6VP9 - chains A and C of the 3 polymer chains in the assembly; structure by electron microscopy, 3.46 A resolution.

== Chain A ==
Protein: N-alpha-acetyltransferase 20
Source organism: Homo sapiens
Notes: EC 2.3.1.254
Reference sequence: P61599 (NAA20_HUMAN); residues 1-163 here = UniProt positions 1-163
Amino-acid sequence (163 residues; row label = number of the first residue in the row):
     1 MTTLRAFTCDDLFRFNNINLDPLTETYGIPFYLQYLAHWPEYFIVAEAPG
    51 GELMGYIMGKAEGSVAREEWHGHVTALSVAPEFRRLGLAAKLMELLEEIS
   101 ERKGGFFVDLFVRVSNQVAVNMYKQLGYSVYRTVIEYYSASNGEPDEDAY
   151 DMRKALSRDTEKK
Unresolved in the structure: 1, 142, 161-163
Ligand contacts: carboxymethyl coenzyme A (CMC): Asp21, Leu23, Thr24, Val74, Ala76, Leu77, Ser78, Val79, Arg84, Arg85, Leu86, Gly87, Leu88, Ala89, Ala90, Leu110, Phe111, Val118, Ala119, Met122, Tyr123, Gln125
Swiss-Prot annotation at these positions:
  - natural variant: Leu4 (L4P: In MRT73), Met54 (M54V: In MRT73), Ala80 (A80V: In MRT73)
From the paper describing this entry:
  - binding site for carboxymethyl coenzyme A: Leu77, Val79, Arg84, Arg85, Gly87, Leu88, Ala89, Ala90, Val118, Met122, Tyr123, Gln125
  - specificity-determining residues: His73
  - specificity-determining residues: Thr75 (proposed by the authors, not directly observed)
  - mutagenesis - R84A, R85A, G87A: unchanged catalytic activity
  - mutagenesis - Y123A: abolished catalytic activity
  - mutagenesis - Y27A, H73A, N116A, Y123F, Y138A: decreased catalytic activity
  - catalytic residues: Tyr123
  - binding site for carboxymethyl coenzyme A: Asn116 (proposed by the authors, not directly observed)
  - binding site for MDVFM peptide (chain C): Glu25, Tyr27, His73, Thr75, Ala76, Phe111, Tyr137, Tyr138

== Chain C ==
Protein: MDVFM peptide
Amino-acid sequence (5 residues; row label = number of the first residue in the row):
     1 MDVFM

== Interface between chain A and chain C ==
Contacting residue pairs (22):
  Leu23(A) with Met1(C)
  Thr24(A) with Met1(C)
  Glu25(A) with Met1(C); Asp2(C); Phe4(C)
  Tyr27(A) with Met1(C); Asp2(C), hydrogen bond (side chain-backbone); Val3(C); Phe4(C), hydrophobic
  His73(A) with Asp2(C), salt bridge
  Val74(A) with Asp2(C)
  Thr75(A) with Asp2(C), hydrogen bond
  Leu77(A) with Met1(C)
  Ser78(A) with Met1(C)
  Phe111(A) with Met1(C), hydrogen bond (backbone-backbone); Asp2(C)
  Tyr137(A) with Val3(C)
  Tyr138(A) with Met1(C), hydrogen bond (side chain-backbone); Val3(C), hydrophobic
  Ser139(A) with Val3(C); Phe4(C)
  Ala140(A) with Phe4(C)
Interface residues without a listed pair, chain A (16 interface residues in all): Ala76, Ser141
From the paper, about this interface:
  - residue pairs: Glu25(A)-Met1(C), Glu25(A)-Phe4(C), Tyr27(A)-Asp2(C) (hydrogen bond), His73(A)-Asp2(C) (hydrogen bond), Thr75(A)-Asp2(C) (hydrogen bond), Ala76(A)-Met1(C), Phe111(A)-Met1(C) (backbone contact), Phe111(A)-Asp2(C), Tyr137(A)-Val3(C), Tyr138(A)-Met1(C), Tyr138(A)-Asp2(C), Tyr138(A)-Val3(C)

== Overview ==
16 residues of chain A face 4 of chain C across their interface, with 4 hydrogen bonds and 1 salt bridge.
Polar contacts include His73(A)-Asp2(C), Tyr27(A)-Asp2(C) and Thr75(A)-Asp2(C). The authors report contacts
between Glu25(A) and Met1(C), Glu25(A) and Phe4(C) and Ala76(A) and Met1(C) among others; hydrogen bonds
between Tyr27(A) and Asp2(C), His73(A) and Asp2(C) and Thr75(A) and Asp2(C); a backbone contact between
Phe111(A) and Met1(C). The paper reports the catalytic residue Tyr123(A); Y27A, H73A and N116A of chain A,
among others, reduce catalytic activity; 9 substitutions were tested in all.
Here chain A is N-alpha-acetyltransferase 20 (Homo sapiens) and chain C is MDVFM peptide. Entry 6VP9 (Cryo-EM
structure of human NatB complex) was determined by electron microscopy.
